3P30 - chains L and H of the 3 polymer chains in the assembly; structure by X-ray diffraction, 3.30 A resolution.

# Chain L
Molecule: 1281 Fab light chain
Source organism: Homo sapiens
Notes: antibody fragment or engineered binder
Sequence (213 residues; numbered 1 to 208 plus 6 insertion-coded residues; 1 number in that range is skipped by the numbering (no residue carries it; nothing is unmodelled there); the number before each row is that of its first residue; a row labelled like 27A-27B holds insertion residues (27A, then the next letters in order)):
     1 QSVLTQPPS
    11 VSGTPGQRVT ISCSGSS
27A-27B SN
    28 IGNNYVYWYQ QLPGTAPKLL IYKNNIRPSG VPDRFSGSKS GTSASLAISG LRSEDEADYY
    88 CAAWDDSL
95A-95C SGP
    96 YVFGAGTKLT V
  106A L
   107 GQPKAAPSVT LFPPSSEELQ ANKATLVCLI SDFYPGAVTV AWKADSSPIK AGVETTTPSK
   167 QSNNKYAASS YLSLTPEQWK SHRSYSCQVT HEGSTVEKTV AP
Unresolved in the structure: 1-2
Disulfide bonds: Cys23-Cys88, Cys134-Cys193

# Chain H
Molecule: 1281 Fab heavy chain
Source organism: Homo sapiens
Notes: antibody fragment or engineered binder
Sequence (226 residues; numbered 1 to 213 plus 13 insertion-coded residues; the number before each row is that of its first residue; a row labelled like 82A-82C holds insertion residues (82A, then the next letters in order)):
     1 ALQLVQSGAE VKKAGSSVRV SCKASGATFS SYSISWVRQA PGQGPQWMGG IV
   52A P
    53 SSGAAKYAQQ FQGRLTITAD TSTNTAYLEL
82A-82C SSL
    83 RYDDTAVYYC TRDRSRVR
100A-100I YFDRESGWF
   101 DPWGQGTLVT VSSASTKGPS VFPLAPSSKS TSGGTAALGC LVKDYFPEPV TVSWNSGALT
   161 SGVHTFPAVL QSSGLYSLSS VVTVPSSSLG TQTYICNVNH KPSNTKVDKK VEP
Disulfide bonds: Cys22-Cys92, Cys140-Cys196

# Interface between chain L and chain H
Residue-residue contacts - 64 pairs, chain L then chain H:
  Tyr32(L) - Glu100E(H)
  Tyr34(L) - Glu100E(H)
  Tyr34(L) - Ser100F(H)
  Tyr34(L) - Gly100G(H)  hydrogen bond (side chain-backbone)
  Tyr34(L) - Trp100H(H)  hydrophobic
  Tyr36(L) - Gly100G(H)
  Tyr36(L) - Phe100I(H)
  Tyr36(L) - Trp103(H)  hydrophobic
  Gln38(L) - Gln39(H)  hydrogen bond
  Thr42(L) - Tyr91(H)
  Ala43(L) - Tyr91(H)  hydrophobic
  Ala43(L) - Gly104(H)
  Pro44(L) - Tyr91(H)
  Pro44(L) - Trp103(H)
  Leu46(L) - Trp100H(H)
  Leu46(L) - Phe100I(H)
  Tyr49(L) - Trp100H(H)  hydrophobic
  Lys50(L) - Ser100F(H)
  Tyr87(L) - Gln39(H)  hydrogen bond
  Tyr87(L) - Gly44(H)
  Tyr87(L) - Pro45(H)
  Trp91(L) - Asp100C(H)
  Pro95C(L) - Trp47(H)  hydrophobic
  Tyr96(L) - Trp47(H)
  Tyr96(L) - Asp100C(H)
  Tyr96(L) - Ser100F(H)  hydrogen bond (side chain-backbone)
  Tyr96(L) - Gly100G(H)
  Phe98(L) - Pro45(H)
  Phe98(L) - Trp47(H)
  Ala100(L) - Gly44(H)
  Phe118(L) - Leu124(H)  hydrophobic
  Phe118(L) - Ala125(H)
  Phe118(L) - Ala137(H)
  Phe118(L) - Val181(H)  hydrophobic
  Pro119(L) - Leu124(H)
  Pro119(L) - Ala125(H)
  Ser121(L) - Phe122(H)
  Ser121(L) - Pro123(H)  hydrogen bond (side chain-backbone)
  Glu123(L) - Val121(H)
  Glu123(L) - Pro123(H)
  Glu123(L) - Lys209(H)  salt bridge
  Glu124(L) - Phe122(H)
  Glu124(L) - Lys143(H)
  Thr131(L) - Lys143(H)  hydrogen bond
  Val133(L) - Leu141(H)  hydrophobic
  Val133(L) - Ser179(H)
  Leu135(L) - Phe166(H)  hydrophobic
  Leu135(L) - Ser179(H)
  Leu135(L) - Val181(H)  hydrophobic
  Ile136(L) - Phe166(H)
  Glu160(L) - Val169(H)
  Thr162(L) - Ala168(H)
  Thr162(L) - Val169(H)
  Ser165(L) - Pro167(H)
  Gln167(L) - His164(H)
  Ala173(L) - His164(H)
  Ala173(L) - Phe166(H)  hydrophobic
  Ser175(L) - Phe166(H)
  Ser175(L) - Pro167(H)
  Tyr177(L) - Leu141(H)  hydrophobic
  Tyr177(L) - Val169(H)  hydrophobic
  Tyr177(L) - Ser177(H)
  Tyr177(L) - Leu178(H)
  Tyr177(L) - Ser179(H)  hydrogen bond
Also at the interface, not in a pair above, chain L (40 interface residues in all): Asn31, Gly99, Thr116, Ser137, Thr161, Thr163, Ala174, Ser179
Also at the interface, not in a pair above, chain H (40 interface residues in all): Val37, Gly42, Gln46, Tyr100A, Phe100B, Asp101, Pro126, Leu138, Gly139

# Overview
Chain L and chain H each contribute 40 residues to their interface; the contacts include 7 hydrogen bonds and
1 salt bridge. Among the polar pairs are Glu123(L)-Lys209(H), Tyr34(L)-Gly100G(H) and Gln38(L)-Gln39(H).
Here chain L is 1281 Fab light chain and chain H is 1281 Fab heavy chain, both from Homo sapiens. Entry 3P30
(crystal structure of the cluster II Fab 1281 in complex with HIV-1 gp41 ectodomain) was determined by X-ray
diffraction.
